PDB entry 1F34 | X-ray diffraction, 2.45 A resolution | chains A and B

[Chain A]
Name: Pepsin A
From: Sus scrofa
Notes: EC 3.4.23.1
UniProt: P00791 (PEPA_PIG); aligned to UniProt positions 60-385 over residues 1-326 (the alignment contains insertions or deletions, so no single offset holds)
Amino-acid sequence (326 residues; numbered 1 to 326; the number before each row is that of its first residue):
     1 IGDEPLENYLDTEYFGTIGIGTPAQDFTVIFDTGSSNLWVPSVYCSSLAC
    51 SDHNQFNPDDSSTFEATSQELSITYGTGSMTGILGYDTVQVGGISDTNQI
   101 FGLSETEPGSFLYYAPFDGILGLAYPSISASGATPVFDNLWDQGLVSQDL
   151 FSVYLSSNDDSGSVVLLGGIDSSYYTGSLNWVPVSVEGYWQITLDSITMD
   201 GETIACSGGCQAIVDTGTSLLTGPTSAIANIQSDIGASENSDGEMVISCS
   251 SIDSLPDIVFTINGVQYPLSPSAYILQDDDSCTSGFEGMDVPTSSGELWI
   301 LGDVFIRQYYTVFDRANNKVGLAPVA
Differences from the reference sequence: modified residue (68)
Modified residues: S68 (phosphoserine; SEP)
UniProt features mapped onto this chain:
  - active site: D32, D215
  - modified residue: S68 (Phosphoserine)
Cystine bridges: C45-C50, C206-C210, C249-C282

[Chain B]
Name: Major pepsin inhibitor pi-3
From: Ascaris suum
UniProt: P19400 (API3_ASCSU); residues 1-149 here correspond to UniProt positions 21-169 (UniProt number = residue number + 20)
Amino-acid sequence (149 residues; numbered 1 to 149; the number before each row is that of its first residue):
     1 QFLFSMSTGPFICTVKDNQVFVANLPWTMLEGDDIQVGKEFAARVEDCTN
    51 VKHDMAPTCTKPPPFCGPQDMKMFNFVGCSVLGNKLFIDQKYVRDLTAKD
   101 HAEVQTFREKIAAFEEQQENQPPSSGMPHGAVPAGGLSPPPPPSFCTVQ
Unresolved in the structure: 123-132, 149
UniProt features mapped onto this chain:
  - modified residue: Q1 (Pyrrolidone carboxylic acid)
Cystine bridges: C13-C66, C48-C59, C79-C146

[Chain A / chain B interface]
Pairs across the interface (64; chain A residue first):
  G34(A) - Q1(B)
  G34(A) - F2(B)  hydrogen bond (backbone-backbone)
  S35(A) - F2(B)
  E65(A) - H53(B)
  E65(A) - M55(B)
  A66(A) - M55(B)
  S68(A) - G9(B)
  S68(A) - P10(B)
  S68(A) - P57(B)
  Q69(A) - T8(B)
  Q69(A) - G9(B)
  Q69(A) - P10(B)
  Q69(A) - F11(B)
  E70(A) - S7(B)
  E70(A) - T8(B)  hydrogen bond (backbone-backbone)
  L71(A) - M6(B)
  L71(A) - S7(B)
  S72(A) - S5(B)
  S72(A) - M6(B)  hydrogen bond (backbone-backbone)
  I73(A) - F2(B)  hydrophobic
  I73(A) - F4(B)
  T74(A) - L3(B)  hydrogen bond (backbone-backbone)
  T74(A) - F4(B)  hydrogen bond (backbone-backbone)
  T74(A) - I111(B)
  Y75(A) - Q1(B)
  Y75(A) - F2(B)  hydrophobic
  Y75(A) - L3(B)
  Y75(A) - F114(B)
  G76(A) - Q1(B)  hydrogen bond (backbone-backbone)
  G76(A) - L3(B)
  G76(A) - F114(B)
  G76(A) - Q118(B)  hydrogen bond (backbone-side chain)
  T77(A) - Q118(B)
  G78(A) - E119(B)
  S79(A) - E115(B)  hydrogen bond
  S79(A) - E119(B)  hydrogen bond
  Y86(A) - I12(B)
  Y86(A) - M55(B)  hydrophobic
  P108(A) - E119(B)
  G109(A) - E119(B)
  S127(A) - N75(B)
  S127(A) - Q90(B)
  I128(A) - F2(B)
  S129(A) - N75(B)
  A130(A) - S5(B)
  S131(A) - S7(B)
  S131(A) - M73(B)
  S131(A) - N75(B)
  Y189(A) - F2(B)  hydrogen bond (side chain-backbone)
  Y189(A) - V77(B)  hydrophobic
  T218(A) - Q1(B)  hydrogen bond
  M289(A) - Q1(B)
  D290(A) - S138(B)  hydrogen bond (backbone-side chain)
  D290(A) - P139(B)
  V291(A) - P139(B)  hydrophobic
  P292(A) - P139(B)
  P292(A) - P140(B)
  P292(A) - P141(B)  hydrophobic
  P292(A) - P142(B)
  T293(A) - V77(B)
  S294(A) - P142(B)
  S294(A) - C146(B)
  S294(A) - T147(B)
  I300(A) - Q1(B)
Interface residues without a listed pair, chain A (39 interface residues in all): T67, I100, S110, G132, D215, G288
Interface residues without a listed pair, chain B (36 interface residues in all): A23, N24, T49, D54, P133

[Summary]
39 residues of chain A face 36 of chain B across their interface, with 12 hydrogen bonds. Polar contacts
include G76(A)-Q118(B), S79(A)-E115(B) and S79(A)-E119(B). Curated annotation (UniProt) lists active-site
residues D32(A) and D215(A) on chain A.
Here chain A is Pepsin A (Sus scrofa) and chain B is Major pepsin inhibitor pi-3 (Ascaris suum). Entry 1F34
(Crystal structure of ascaris pepsin inhibitor-3 bound to porcine pepsin) was determined by X-ray diffraction,
deposited together with 1F32.
